Entry 9C1M (electron microscopy, 2.76 A resolution); this record covers chains M and R of the 18 polymer chains in the assembly.

== Chain M (and R) ==
Name: ATP-binding protein
From: Bacillus sp. HMF5848
Notes: chain R of this document is another copy of the same molecule, construct and numbering; everything in this record applies to it too
UniProt: A0A3R9P6E2 (A0A3R9P6E2_9BACI); residue numbers follow UniProt; this construct covers 1-585
Sequence (585 residues; each row starts with the number of its first residue):
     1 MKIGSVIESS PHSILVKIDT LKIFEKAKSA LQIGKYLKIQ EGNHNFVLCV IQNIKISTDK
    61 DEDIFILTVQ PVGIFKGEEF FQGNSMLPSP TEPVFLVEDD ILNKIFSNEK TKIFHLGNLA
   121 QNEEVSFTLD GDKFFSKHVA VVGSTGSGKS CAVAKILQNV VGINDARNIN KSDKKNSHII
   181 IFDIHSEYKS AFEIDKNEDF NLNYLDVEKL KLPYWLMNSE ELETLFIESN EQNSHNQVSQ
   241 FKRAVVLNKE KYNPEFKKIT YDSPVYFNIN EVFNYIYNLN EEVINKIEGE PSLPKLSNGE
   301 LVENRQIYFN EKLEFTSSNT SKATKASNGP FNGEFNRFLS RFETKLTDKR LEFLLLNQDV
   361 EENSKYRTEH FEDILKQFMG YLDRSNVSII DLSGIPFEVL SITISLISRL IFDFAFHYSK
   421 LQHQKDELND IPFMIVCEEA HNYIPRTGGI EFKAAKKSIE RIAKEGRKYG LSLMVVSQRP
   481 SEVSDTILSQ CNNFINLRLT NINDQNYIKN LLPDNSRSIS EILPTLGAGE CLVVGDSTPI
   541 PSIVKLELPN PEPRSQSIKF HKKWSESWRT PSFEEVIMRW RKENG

== How chain M and chain R interact ==
Pairs across the interface (126; chain M residue first):
  E25(M) - S89(R)
  K28(M) - M86(R)
  K28(M) - L87(R)
  K28(M) - S89(R)
  S29(M) - M86(R)
  I33(M) - P11(R)  hydrophobic
  N53(M) - P11(R)
  I54(M) - S10(R)
  I54(M) - P11(R)
  I54(M) - L87(R)  hydrophobic
  K55(M) - E8(R)
  I56(M) - E8(R)
  I56(M) - S9(R)  hydrogen bond (backbone-backbone)
  I56(M) - L87(R)
  I56(M) - P88(R)
  S57(M) - I7(R)
  S57(M) - E8(R)
  T58(M) - I7(R)  hydrogen bond (backbone-backbone)
  T58(M) - P90(R)
  D59(M) - I7(R)
  T145(M) - D536(R)
  Y277(M) - R243(R)  hydrogen bond
  S317(M) - N285(R)  hydrogen bond (side chain-backbone)
  S318(M) - N285(R)
  N332(M) - H235(R)  hydrogen bond (backbone-side chain)
  G333(M) - H235(R)
  N336(M) - K242(R)  hydrogen bond (backbone-side chain)
  S340(M) - K242(R)
  R341(M) - S219(R)  hydrogen bond
  R341(M) - E220(R)
  R341(M) - E223(R)  salt bridge
  E343(M) - T260(R)  hydrogen bond
  E343(M) - Y261(R)
  T344(M) - S219(R)
  T344(M) - D262(R)  hydrogen bond
  R350(M) - R461(R)
  S393(M) - K468(R)
  F397(M) - E460(R)
  F397(M) - R461(R)
  F397(M) - K464(R)
  E398(M) - R461(R)  salt bridge
  R479(M) - S489(R)  hydrogen bond
  E482(M) - S489(R)
  T500(M) - P513(R)  hydrogen bond (side chain-backbone)
  T500(M) - D514(R)
  T500(M) - N515(R)
  N501(M) - L512(R)  hydrogen bond (side chain-backbone)
  N501(M) - P513(R)  hydrogen bond (side chain-backbone)
  N501(M) - N515(R)
  I502(M) - N515(R)
  Q556(M) - L428(R)
  I558(M) - S136(R)
  I558(M) - N429(R)
  I558(M) - P432(R)  hydrophobic
  I558(M) - R467(R)
  I558(M) - G470(R)
  K559(M) - D132(R)
  K559(M) - S136(R)
  F560(M) - F135(R)
  F560(M) - S136(R)  hydrogen bond (backbone-side chain)
  F560(M) - P432(R)  hydrophobic
  F560(M) - F433(R)
  F560(M) - G470(R)
  F560(M) - L471(R)
  F560(M) - S472(R)
  H561(M) - I113(R)
  H561(M) - G131(R)
  H561(M) - D132(R)
  K562(M) - D132(R)  salt bridge
  K563(M) - N176(R)
  K563(M) - N429(R)
  K563(M) - P432(R)
  W564(M) - F135(R)  hydrophobic
  W564(M) - V160(R)  hydrophobic
  W564(M) - K175(R)
  W564(M) - N176(R)  hydrogen bond (backbone-backbone)
  W564(M) - M434(R)  hydrophobic
  S565(M) - K175(R)  hydrogen bond (backbone-side chain)
  E566(M) - K175(R)
  E566(M) - N176(R)  hydrogen bond (backbone-backbone)
  E566(M) - D430(R)
  S567(M) - D173(R)  hydrogen bond
  S567(M) - K174(R)
  S567(M) - N176(R)  hydrogen bond (backbone-side chain)
  W568(M) - K174(R)  hydrogen bond (backbone-backbone)
  W568(M) - G380(R)
  W568(M) - Y381(R)
  W568(M) - R384(R)
  W568(M) - S385(R)
  W568(M) - N386(R)
  R569(M) - N176(R)
  R569(M) - Y381(R)  hydrogen bond (backbone-side chain)
  R569(M) - D430(R)  salt bridge
  R569(M) - I431(R)
  T570(M) - Y381(R)
  P571(M) - Y381(R)
  P571(M) - Y418(R)  hydrophobic
  P571(M) - I431(R)  hydrophobic
  F573(M) - E372(R)
  F573(M) - L375(R)  hydrophobic
  F573(M) - K376(R)
  F573(M) - M379(R)  hydrophobic
  E575(M) - L421(R)
  V576(M) - F414(R)  hydrophobic
  V576(M) - H417(R)
  V576(M) - Y418(R)  hydrophobic
  I577(M) - F371(R)  hydrophobic
  I577(M) - E372(R)
  R579(M) - H417(R)
  R579(M) - K420(R)
  R579(M) - L421(R)
  R579(M) - Q424(R)
  W580(M) - F371(R)  hydrophobic
  W580(M) - L410(R)
  W580(M) - D413(R)
  W580(M) - F414(R)
  W580(M) - H417(R)
  R581(M) - F256(R)
  E583(M) - K257(R)
  N584(M) - E255(R)
  N584(M) - F256(R)
  N584(M) - K257(R)
  N584(M) - K258(R)
  G585(M) - F256(R)
  G585(M) - S263(R)
  G585(M) - P264(R)
Also at the interface, not in a pair above, chain M (66 interface residues in all): L21, F24, Q32, E281, N319, R337, T347, G394, P396, N503
Also at the interface, not in a pair above, chain R (87 interface residues in all): E41, S177, H178, V238, S239, V265, P330, T368, F416, E465, Y469, N510

== Overview ==
Chain M and chain R form an interface of 66 and 87 residues respectively; the contacts include 21 hydrogen
bonds and 4 salt bridges. Among the polar pairs are R341(M)-E223(R), E398(M)-R461(R) and K562(M)-D132(R).
Both chains are ATP-binding protein (Bacillus sp. HMF5848). Entry 9C1M (HerA-DUF assembly 1) was determined by
electron microscopy together with 9C1N, 9C1O, 9C1X and 9C5X from the same study.
